PDB entry 7EGP | electron microscopy, 6.90 A resolution (low resolution: residue-level contacts below are approximate; hydrogen-bond / salt-bridge calls are withheld) | chains S and W of the 21 polymer chains in the assembly

# Chain S
Protein: Histone H3.2
From: Xenopus laevis
UniProtKB: P84233 (H32_XENLA); residues 1-135 here correspond to UniProt positions 2-136 (UniProt number = residue number + 1)
Chain sequence (135 residues; row label = number of the first residue in the row):
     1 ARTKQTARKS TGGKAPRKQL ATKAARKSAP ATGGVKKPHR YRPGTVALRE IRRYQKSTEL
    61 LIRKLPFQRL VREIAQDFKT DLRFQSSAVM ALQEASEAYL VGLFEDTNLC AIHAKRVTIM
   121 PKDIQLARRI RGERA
Unresolved in the structure: 1-39, 135
UniProt features mapped onto this chain:
  - modified residue: Arg2 (Asymmetric dimethylarginine), Thr3 (Phosphothreonine), Lys4 (Allysine), Gln5 (5-glutamyl dopamine), Thr6 (Phosphothreonine), Arg8 (Citrulline), Lys9 (N6,N6,N6-trimethyllysine), Ser10 (ADP-ribosylserine), Thr11 (Phosphothreonine), Lys14 (N6-(2-hydroxyisobutyryl)lysine), Arg17 (Asymmetric dimethylarginine), Lys18 (N6-(2-hydroxyisobutyryl)lysine), Lys23 (N6-(2-hydroxyisobutyryl)lysine), Arg26 (Citrulline), Lys27 (N6,N6,N6-trimethyllysine), Ser28 (ADP-ribosylserine), Lys36 (N6,N6,N6-trimethyllysine), Lys37 (N6-methyllysine), Tyr41 (Phosphotyrosine), Lys56 (N6,N6,N6-trimethyllysine) and 8 more in UniProt
  - lipidation: Cys110 (S-palmitoyl cysteine)

# Chain W
Molecule: 235-nt DNA strand
Sequence (235 nucleotides; each row starts with the number of its first residue; numbers below 1 keep their minus sign (DT-28 is residue -28)):
   -28 TTATGTGATG GACCCTATAC GCGGCCGCCC TGGAGAATCC CGGTGCCGAG GCCGCTCAAT
    32 TGGTCGTAGA CAGCTCTAGC ACCGCTTAAA CGCACGTACG CGCTGTCCCC CGCGTTTTAA
    92 CCGCCAAGGG GATTACTCCC TAGTCTCCAG GCACGTGTCA GATATATACA TCCTGAAGCT
   152 TGTCGAGAAG TACTAGAGGA TCATAATCAG CCATACCACA TTTGTAGAGG TTTTA
Unresolved in the structure: -28 to 1, 168-206

# How chain S and chain W interact
Residue-residue contacts (26):
  Arg40(S) - DG83(W)
  Arg40(S) - DC84(W)
  Tyr41(S) - DG83(W)
  Tyr41(S) - DC84(W)
  Arg42(S) - DG83(W)
  Pro43(S) - DC81(W)
  Pro43(S) - DC82(W)
  Gly44(S) - DC82(W)
  Gly44(S) - DG83(W)
  Thr45(S) - DG83(W)
  Val46(S) - DG83(W)
  Arg49(S) - DA8(W)
  Arg49(S) - DT9(W)
  Lys56(S) - DC10(W)
  Arg63(S) - DA91(W)
  Arg63(S) - DC92(W)
  Lys64(S) - DC92(W)
  Leu65(S) - DA91(W)
  Leu65(S) - DC92(W)
  Pro66(S) - DA91(W)
  Arg69(S) - DA91(W)
  Asp81(S) - DG101(W)
  Arg83(S) - DG99(W)
  Arg83(S) - DG100(W)
  Arg83(S) - DG101(W)
  Thr118(S) - DC81(W)
Interface residues without a listed pair, chain S (18 interface residues in all): Ala47

# In short
18 residues of chain S and 12 residues of chain W are in contact.
Chain S is Histone H3.2 (Xenopus laevis) and chain W is a 235-nt DNA strand; the structure, The structure of
SWI/SNF-nucleosome complex, was determined by electron microscopy together with 7EG6 and 7EGM from the same
study.
